4GH5 - chains A and B of the 4 polymer chains in the assembly; structure by X-ray diffraction, 1.60 A resolution.

== Chain A (and B) ==
Molecule: Short-chain dehydrogenase/reductase SDR
Organism: Xanthobacter autotrophicus
Notes: chain B of this document is another copy of the same molecule, construct and numbering; everything in this record applies to it too
Reference sequence: A7IQH5 (A7IQH5_XANP2); numbering as in UniProt (aligned over 1-255)
Sequence (269 residues; each row starts with the number of its first residue; numbers below 1 keep their minus sign (Met-13 is residue -13)):
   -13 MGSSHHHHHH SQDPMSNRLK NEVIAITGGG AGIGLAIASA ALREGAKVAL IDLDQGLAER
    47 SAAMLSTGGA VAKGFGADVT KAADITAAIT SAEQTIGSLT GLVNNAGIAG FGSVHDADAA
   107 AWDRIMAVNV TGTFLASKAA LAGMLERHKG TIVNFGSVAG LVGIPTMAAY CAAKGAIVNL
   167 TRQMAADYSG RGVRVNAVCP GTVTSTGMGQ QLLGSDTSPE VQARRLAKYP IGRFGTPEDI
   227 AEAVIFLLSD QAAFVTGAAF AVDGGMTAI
Not modelled in the structure: -13 to 2, 200-204 (chain B: -13 to 2, 200-207)
Construct notes: expression tag (-13 to 0)
Ligand contacts: NAD (nicotinamide-adenine-dinucleotide): Gly14, Gly16, Ala17, Gly18, Ile19, Gly20, Asp38, Leu39, Asp40, Leu43, Ala63, Asp64, Val65, Thr66, Asn91, Ala92, Gly93, Ile94, Arg110, Val114, Asn115, Phe141, Gly142, Ser143, Tyr156, Lys160, Pro186, Gly187, Thr188, Val189, Thr192, Gly193, Met194, Gly195
Swiss-Prot annotation at these positions:
  - active site: Tyr156 (Proton acceptor)
  - binding site (NAD(+)): Ile19, Asp38, Asp64, Val65, Asn91, Lys160, Val189 to Gly193
  - binding site ((S)-2-hydroxypropyl-coenzyme M): Ser143, Tyr156, Thr188, Tyr215
  - site: Ser143 (Transition state stabilizer), Lys160 (Lowers pKa of active site Tyr)
  - mutagenesis: Ser143 (S143A: Retains very weak activity), Tyr156 (Y156A: Retains some activity but with more than 2200-fold decrease in catalytic efficiency; Y156F: Loss of activity), Lys160 (K160A: Loss of activity), Arg211 (R211A: Severely impaired in the oxidation of S-HPC or reduction of 2-KPC but largely unaffected in the oxidation and reduction of aliphatic alcohols and ketones), Lys214 (K214A: Severely impaired in the oxidation of S-HPC or reduction of 2-KPC but largely unaffected in the oxidation and reduction of aliphatic alcohols and ketones)

== Chain A / chain B interface ==
Residue-residue contacts (74):
  Ser99(A) - Asp173(B)  hydrogen bond
  Ser99(A) - Tyr174(B)
  Val100(A) - Phe120(B)
  Val100(A) - Lys124(B)
  Val100(A) - Leu127(B)  hydrophobic
  Val100(A) - Tyr174(B)  hydrogen bond (backbone-side chain)
  His101(A) - Lys124(B)
  His101(A) - Leu127(B)
  His101(A) - Leu131(B)
  His101(A) - Tyr174(B)  hydrogen bond
  Ala103(A) - Phe120(B)
  Ala103(A) - Lys124(B)  hydrogen bond (backbone-side chain)
  Ala105(A) - Phe120(B)  hydrophobic
  Trp108(A) - Phe120(B)  hydrophobic
  Trp108(A) - Leu166(B)  hydrophobic
  Met112(A) - Met112(B)  hydrophobic
  Phe120(A) - Val100(B)
  Phe120(A) - Ala103(B)
  Phe120(A) - Ala105(B)  hydrophobic
  Phe120(A) - Trp108(B)  hydrophobic
  Lys124(A) - Val100(B)
  Lys124(A) - His101(B)
  Lys124(A) - Ala103(B)  hydrogen bond (side chain-backbone)
  Leu127(A) - Val100(B)  hydrophobic
  Leu127(A) - His101(B)
  Leu131(A) - His101(B)
  Ala145(A) - Asn165(B)  hydrogen bond (backbone-side chain)
  Gly146(A) - Asn165(B)
  Leu147(A) - Asn165(B)
  Leu147(A) - Arg168(B)  hydrogen bond (backbone-side chain)
  Val148(A) - Asn165(B)  hydrogen bond (backbone-side chain)
  Val148(A) - Arg168(B)
  Gly149(A) - Arg168(B)
  Gly149(A) - Gln169(B)
  Ile150(A) - Gln169(B)  hydrogen bond (backbone-side chain)
  Pro151(A) - Gln169(B)
  Pro151(A) - Asp173(B)
  Thr152(A) - Gln169(B)
  Thr152(A) - Asp173(B)  hydrogen bond (backbone-side chain)
  Met153(A) - Gln169(B)
  Ala154(A) - Leu166(B)
  Ala154(A) - Gln169(B)
  Cys157(A) - Asn165(B)  hydrogen bond (backbone-side chain)
  Cys157(A) - Gln169(B)
  Ala158(A) - Ala162(B)
  Gly161(A) - Gly161(B)
  Gly161(A) - Ala162(B)
  Gly161(A) - Asn165(B)
  Ala162(A) - Ala158(B)
  Ala162(A) - Gly161(B)
  Ala162(A) - Ala162(B)
  Asn165(A) - Ala145(B)  hydrogen bond (side chain-backbone)
  Asn165(A) - Gly146(B)
  Asn165(A) - Leu147(B)
  Asn165(A) - Val148(B)  hydrogen bond (side chain-backbone)
  Asn165(A) - Cys157(B)  hydrogen bond (side chain-backbone)
  Asn165(A) - Gly161(B)
  Leu166(A) - Trp108(B)  hydrophobic
  Leu166(A) - Ala154(B)
  Arg168(A) - Leu147(B)  hydrogen bond (side chain-backbone)
  Arg168(A) - Gly149(B)
  Gln169(A) - Gly149(B)
  Gln169(A) - Ile150(B)  hydrogen bond (side chain-backbone)
  Gln169(A) - Pro151(B)
  Gln169(A) - Thr152(B)
  Gln169(A) - Met153(B)
  Gln169(A) - Ala154(B)
  Gln169(A) - Cys157(B)
  Asp173(A) - Ser99(B)  hydrogen bond
  Asp173(A) - Pro151(B)
  Asp173(A) - Thr152(B)  hydrogen bond (side chain-backbone)
  Tyr174(A) - Ser99(B)
  Tyr174(A) - Val100(B)  hydrogen bond (side chain-backbone)
  Tyr174(A) - His101(B)  hydrogen bond
Interface residues without a listed pair, chain A (37 interface residues in all): Asp109, Val116, Thr117, Met170, Ala172, Arg177
Interface residues without a listed pair, chain B (38 interface residues in all): Asp102, Asp109, Val116, Thr117, Met170, Ala172, Arg177

== Summary ==
Chain A and chain B form an interface of 37 and 38 residues respectively, with 20 hydrogen bonds. Among the
polar pairs are Ser99(A)-Asp173(B), Val100(A)-Tyr174(B) and His101(A)-Tyr174(B). Chain A binds NAD.
Chain A and chain B are both Short-chain dehydrogenase/reductase SDR (Xanthobacter autotrophicus); the
structure, Crystal structure of S-2-hydroxypropyl coenzyme M dehydrogenase (S-HPCDH), was determined by X-ray
diffraction together with 4ITU from the same study.
